PDB entry 5WMP | X-ray diffraction, 1.60 A resolution | chains A and B of the 3 polymer chains in the assembly

# Chain A
Protein: HLA class I histocompatibility antigen, B-7 alpha chain
From: Homo sapiens
Reference sequence: P01889 (1B07_HUMAN); residues 1-276 here correspond to UniProt positions 25-300 (UniProt number = residue number + 24)
Chain sequence (276 residues; numbered 1 to 276; the number before each row is that of its first residue):
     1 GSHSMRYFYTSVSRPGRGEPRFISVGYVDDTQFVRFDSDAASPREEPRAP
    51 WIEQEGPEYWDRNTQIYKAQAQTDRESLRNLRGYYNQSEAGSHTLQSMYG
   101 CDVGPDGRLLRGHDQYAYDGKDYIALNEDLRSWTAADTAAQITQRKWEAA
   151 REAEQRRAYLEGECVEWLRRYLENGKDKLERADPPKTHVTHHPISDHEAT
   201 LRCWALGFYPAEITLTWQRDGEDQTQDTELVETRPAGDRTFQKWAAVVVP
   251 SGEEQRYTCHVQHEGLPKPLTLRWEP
Disulfide bonds: Cys101-Cys164, Cys203-Cys259
Ligand contacts: Zn2+ (ZN): Thr73, Trp147, Glu152, Arg156
Curated features (UniProtKB/Swiss-Prot):
  - region: Glu275, Pro276 (Connecting peptide)
  - motif: Ser77 to Gly83 (Bw6 motif)
  - binding site (a peptide antigen): Asn63, Tyr84, Thr143, Lys146, Glu152, Tyr159, Tyr171
  - glycosylation: Asn86 (N-linked (GlcNAc...) asparagine)

# Chain B
Protein: Beta-2-microglobulin
From: Homo sapiens
Reference sequence: P61769 (B2MG_HUMAN); residues 1-99 here correspond to UniProt positions 21-119 (UniProt number = residue number + 20)
Chain sequence (100 residues; each row starts with the number of its first residue; numbering starts at 0):
     0 MIQRTPKIQVYSRHPAQNGKSNFLNCYVSGFHPSDIEVDLLKNGERIEAV
    50 EHSDLSFSKDWSFYLLYYTEFTPTEKDEYACRVNHVTLSQPKIVKWDRDM
Unresolved in the structure: 0
Differences from the reference sequence: initiating methionine (0); conflict Gln16 (Glu36 in P61769), Ala48 (Lys68 in P61769)
Disulfide bonds: Cys25-Cys80
Curated features (UniProtKB/Swiss-Prot):
  - modified residue: Gln2 (Pyrrolidone carboxylic acid)
  - glycosylation: Ile1 (N-linked (Glc) (glycation) isoleucine), Lys19 (N-linked (Glc) (glycation) lysine), Lys41 (N-linked (Glc) (glycation) lysine), Lys58 (N-linked (Glc) (glycation) lysine), Lys91 (N-linked (Glc) (glycation) lysine), Lys94 (N-linked (Glc) (glycation) lysine)

# Chain A / chain B interface
Contacting residue pairs - 54 pairs, chain A then chain B:
  Phe8(A) with Phe56(B)
  Tyr9(A) with Phe56(B)
  Thr10(A) with Phe56(B); Phe62(B)
  Val12(A) with Ser33(B)
  Ile23(A) with Leu54(B)
  Val25(A) with Asp53(B); Leu54(B); Ser55(B)
  Tyr27(A) with Ser55(B); Tyr63(B), hydrogen bond
  Gln32(A) with Asp53(B), hydrogen bond
  Arg35(A) with Asp53(B), salt bridge
  Arg48(A) with Asp53(B), salt bridge
  Gln96(A) with His31(B), hydrogen bond; Phe56(B); Trp60(B), hydrogen bond (side chain-backbone); Phe62(B)
  Ser97(A) with Phe56(B)
  Met98(A) with Lys58(B); Trp60(B), hydrophobic
  Gln115(A) with Trp60(B)
  Tyr116(A) with Trp60(B)
  Ala117(A) with Trp60(B), hydrophobic
  Asp119(A) with His31(B)
  Gly120(A) with Arg3(B), hydrogen bond (backbone-side chain); His31(B)
  Asp122(A) with Trp60(B), hydrogen bond
  His192(A) with Asp98(B), salt bridge
  Arg202(A) with Asp98(B), hydrogen bond (side chain-backbone)
  Trp204(A) with Asp98(B); Met99(B)
  Leu206(A) with Pro14(B), hydrophobic
  Val231(A) with Gln8(B)
  Glu232(A) with Lys6(B); Gln8(B), hydrogen bond (backbone-side chain)
  Thr233(A) with Tyr26(B)
  Arg234(A) with Gln8(B), hydrogen bond; Tyr10(B); Tyr26(B); Met99(B), hydrogen bond (side chain-backbone)
  Pro235(A) with Tyr10(B), hydrogen bond (backbone-side chain); Asn24(B); Tyr26(B)
  Ala236(A) with Arg12(B), hydrogen bond (backbone-side chain); Asn24(B), hydrogen bond (backbone-side chain)
  Gly237(A) with Arg12(B), hydrogen bond (backbone-side chain); Leu65(B)
  Asp238(A) with Arg12(B); His13(B), salt bridge
  Gln242(A) with Tyr10(B); Ser11(B), hydrogen bond (side chain-backbone); Arg12(B), hydrogen bond (side chain-backbone)
  Trp244(A) with Met99(B), hydrogen bond (side chain-backbone)
Interface residues without a listed pair, chain A (36 interface residues in all): Arg17, Arg21, Thr94
Interface residues without a listed pair, chain B (27 interface residues in all): Ile1, Asp34, Ser57, Asp59

# In short
Chain A and chain B form an interface of 36 and 27 residues respectively, with 17 hydrogen bonds and 4 salt
bridges. Polar pairs include Arg35(A)-Asp53(B), Arg48(A)-Asp53(B) and His192(A)-Asp98(B). Chain A binds Zn2+.
UniProt lists 7 peptide antigen-binding residues on chain A.
Chain A is HLA class I histocompatibility antigen, B-7 alpha chain and chain B is Beta-2-microglobulin, both
from Homo sapiens; the structure, Crystal Structure of HLA-B7 in complex with TPR, a CMV peptide, was
determined by X-ray diffraction, deposited together with 5WMN, 5WMO, 5WMQ and 5WMR.
